Entry 8YV8 (electron microscopy, 3.00 A resolution); this record covers chains G and J of the 11 polymer chains in the assembly.

[Chain G]
Molecule: Histone H2A type 1-B/E
Organism: Homo sapiens
UniProtKB: P04908 (H2A1B_HUMAN); residues 1-129 here correspond to UniProt positions 2-130 (UniProt number = residue number + 1)
Chain sequence (129 residues; numbered 1 to 129; the number before each row is that of its first residue):
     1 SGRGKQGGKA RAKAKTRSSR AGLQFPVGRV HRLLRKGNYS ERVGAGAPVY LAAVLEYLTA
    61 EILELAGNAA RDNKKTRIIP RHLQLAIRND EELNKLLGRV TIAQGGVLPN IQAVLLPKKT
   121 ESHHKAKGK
Disordered / not traced: 1-14, 118-129
Swiss-Prot annotation at these positions:
  - modified residue: Ser1 (N-acetylserine), Arg3 (Citrulline), Lys5 (N6-(2-hydroxyisobutyryl)lysine), Lys9 (N6-(2-hydroxyisobutyryl)lysine), Lys13 (N6-(beta-hydroxybutyryl)lysine), Lys36 (N6-(2-hydroxyisobutyryl)lysine), Lys74 (N6-(2-hydroxyisobutyryl)lysine), Lys75 (N6-(2-hydroxyisobutyryl)lysine), Lys95 (N6-(2-hydroxyisobutyryl)lysine), Gln104 (N5-methylglutamine), Lys118 (N6-(2-hydroxyisobutyryl)lysine), Lys119 (N6-crotonyllysine), Thr120 (Phosphothreonine), Lys125 (N6-crotonyllysine)
  - cross-link (Glycyl lysine isopeptide (Lys-Gly)): Lys13 (interchain with G-Cter in ubiquitin), Lys15 (interchain with G-Cter in ubiquitin), Lys119 (interchain with G-Cter in ubiquitin)

[Chain J]
Molecule: 145-nt DNA strand
Organism: synthetic construct
Sequence (145 nucleotides; row label = number of the first residue in the row; numbers below 1 keep their minus sign (DA-72 is residue -72)):
   -72 ATCGATGTAT ATATCTGACA CGTGCCTGGA GACTAGGGAG TAATCCCCTT GGCGGTTAAA
   -12 ACGCGGGGGA CAGCGCGTAC GTGCGTTTAA GCGGTGCTAG AGCTGTCTAC GACCAATTGA
    48 GCGGCCTCGC GACCGGGATT CTGAT
Disordered / not traced: -72 to -60

[How chain G and chain J interact]
Contacting residue pairs - 13 pairs, chain G then chain J:
  Lys15(G) - DA-43(J)  phosphate contact
  Lys15(G) - DG-42(J)  phosphate contact
  Thr16(G) - DA-43(J)  hydrogen bond to the phosphate
  Arg17(G) - DA-43(J)  salt bridge to the phosphate
  Arg20(G) - DG-42(J)  salt bridge to the phosphate
  Gly28(G) - DG-44(J)  phosphate contact
  Gly28(G) - DA-43(J)  phosphate contact
  Arg29(G) - DG-44(J)  phosphate contact
  Arg32(G) - DG-45(J)  sugar contact
  Arg32(G) - DG-44(J)  salt bridge to the phosphate
  Arg42(G) - DG-35(J)  sugar contact
  Arg77(G) - DC-54(J)  hydrogen bond to the phosphate
  Arg77(G) - DA-53(J)  salt bridge to the phosphate
Also at the interface, not in a pair above, chain J (8 interface residues in all): DG-37

[Overview]
The interface between chain G and chain J involves 9 residues on one side and 8 on the other, with 2 hydrogen
bonds and 4 salt bridges. Polar contacts include Thr16(G)-DA-43(J), Arg77(G)-DC-54(J) and Arg17(G)-DA-43(J).
Here chain G is Histone H2A type 1-B/E (Homo sapiens) and chain J is a 145-nt DNA strand (synthetic
construct). Entry 8YV8 (Cryo-EM structure of CDCA7 bound to nucleosome including hemimethylated CpG site in
Widom601 positioning sequence) was determined by electron microscopy.
